PDB entry 8C1C | electron microscopy, 4.10 A resolution (low resolution: residue-level contacts below are approximate; hydrogen-bond / salt-bridge calls are withheld) | chains X and Y of the 5 polymer chains in the assembly

[Chain X]
Name: Immunoglobulin heavy constant epsilon
From: Homo sapiens
UniProt: P01854 (IGHE_HUMAN); residues 117-539 here correspond to UniProt positions 1-423 (UniProt number = residue number - 116)
Sequence (426 residues; row label = number of the first residue in the row):
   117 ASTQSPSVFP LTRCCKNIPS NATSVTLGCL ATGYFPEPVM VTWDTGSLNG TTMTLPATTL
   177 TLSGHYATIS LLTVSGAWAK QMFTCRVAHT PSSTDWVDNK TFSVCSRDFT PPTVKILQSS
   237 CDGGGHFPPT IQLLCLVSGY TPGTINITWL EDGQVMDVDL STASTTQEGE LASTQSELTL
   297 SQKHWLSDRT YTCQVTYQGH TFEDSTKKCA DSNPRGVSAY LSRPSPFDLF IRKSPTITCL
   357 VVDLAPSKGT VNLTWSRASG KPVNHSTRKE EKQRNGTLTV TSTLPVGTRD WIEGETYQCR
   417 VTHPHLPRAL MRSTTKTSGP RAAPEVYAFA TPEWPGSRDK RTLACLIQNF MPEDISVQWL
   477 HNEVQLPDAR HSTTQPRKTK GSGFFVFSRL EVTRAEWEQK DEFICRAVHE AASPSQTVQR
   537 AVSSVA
Sequence notes: expression tag (540-542)
Disulfide bonds: Cys131-Cys221, Cys145-Cys201, Cys251-Cys309, Cys355-Cys415, Cys461-Cys521
Glycans and other covalent adducts: N-acetylglucosamine (NAG) linked to Asn391
UniProt features mapped onto this chain:
  - glycosylation (N-linked (GlcNAc...) asparagine): Asn137, Asn165, Asn215, Asn262, Asn368, Asn380, Asn391

[Chain Y]
Name: Immunoglobulin kappa constant
From: Homo sapiens
UniProt: P01834 (IGKC_HUMAN); residues 111-217 here correspond to UniProt positions 1-107 (UniProt number = residue number - 110)
Sequence (107 residues; row label = number of the first residue in the row):
   111 RTVGAPSVFI FPPSDEQLKS GTASVVCLLN NFYPREAKVQ WKVDNALQSG NSQESVTEQD
   171 SKDSTYSLSS TLTLSKADYE KHKVYACEVT HQGLSSPVTK SFNRGEC
Sequence notes: conflict Gly114 (Ala4 in P01834)
Disulfide bonds: Cys137-Cys197

[How chain X and chain Y interact]
Disulfides between the chains: Cys130(X)-Cys217(Y)
Pairs across the interface (49):
  Phe125(X) - Ser124(Y)
  Phe125(X) - Glu126(Y)
  Phe125(X) - Gln127(Y)
  Phe125(X) - Ser130(Y)
  Pro126(X) - Ser124(Y)
  Pro126(X) - Glu126(Y)
  Leu127(X) - Phe121(Y)
  Leu127(X) - Pro122(Y)
  Leu127(X) - Val136(Y)
  Thr128(X) - Phe121(Y)
  Thr128(X) - Pro122(Y)
  Arg129(X) - Phe119(Y)
  Arg129(X) - Ile120(Y)
  Arg129(X) - Phe121(Y)
  Cys130(X) - Pro122(Y)
  Cys130(X) - Glu216(Y)
  Cys130(X) - Cys217(Y)  disulfide
  Lys132(X) - Glu216(Y)
  Asn133(X) - Phe212(Y)
  Asn133(X) - Glu216(Y)
  Thr142(X) - Phe121(Y)
  Thr142(X) - Leu138(Y)
  Leu146(X) - Gln127(Y)
  Leu146(X) - Ser134(Y)
  Met169(X) - Ser177(Y)
  Leu171(X) - Ser165(Y)
  Leu171(X) - Thr167(Y)
  Leu171(X) - Ser179(Y)
  Pro172(X) - Ser165(Y)
  Pro172(X) - Val166(Y)
  Thr174(X) - Gln163(Y)
  Thr174(X) - Glu164(Y)
  Thr174(X) - Ser165(Y)
  Thr175(X) - Gln163(Y)
  Leu176(X) - Gln163(Y)
  Thr177(X) - Gln163(Y)
  Ile185(X) - Val136(Y)
  Ile185(X) - Ser179(Y)
  Ile185(X) - Thr181(Y)
  Leu187(X) - Leu138(Y)
  Lys216(X) - Glu126(Y)
  Arg223(X) - Asp125(Y)
  Asp224(X) - Glu216(Y)
  Asp224(X) - Cys217(Y)
  Phe225(X) - Asp125(Y)
  Phe225(X) - Arg214(Y)
  Phe225(X) - Cys217(Y)
  His316(X) - Lys186(Y)
  His316(X) - Glu190(Y)
Also at the interface, not in a pair above, chain X (28 interface residues in all): Val124, Leu143, Thr170, Gly315
Also at the interface, not in a pair above, chain Y (29 interface residues in all): Lys129, Asn140, Ser211

[Overview]
28 residues of chain X and 29 residues of chain Y are in contact; the contacts include 1 disulfide bond.
N-acetylglucosamine is covalently linked to Asn391(X).
Chain X is Immunoglobulin heavy constant epsilon and chain Y is Immunoglobulin kappa constant, both from Homo
sapiens; the structure, Structure of IgE bound to the ectodomain of FceRIa, was determined by electron
microscopy.
